Entry 4I3L (X-ray diffraction, 3.29 A resolution); this record covers chains A and B.

[Chain A (and B)]
Name: Isocitrate dehydrogenase [NADP] cytoplasmic
Source organism: Homo sapiens
Notes: EC 1.1.1.42; chain B of this document is another copy of the same molecule, construct and numbering; everything in this record applies to it too
UniProtKB: O75874 (IDHC_HUMAN); residue numbers follow UniProt; this construct covers 1-414
Chain sequence (414 residues; row label = number of the first residue in the row):
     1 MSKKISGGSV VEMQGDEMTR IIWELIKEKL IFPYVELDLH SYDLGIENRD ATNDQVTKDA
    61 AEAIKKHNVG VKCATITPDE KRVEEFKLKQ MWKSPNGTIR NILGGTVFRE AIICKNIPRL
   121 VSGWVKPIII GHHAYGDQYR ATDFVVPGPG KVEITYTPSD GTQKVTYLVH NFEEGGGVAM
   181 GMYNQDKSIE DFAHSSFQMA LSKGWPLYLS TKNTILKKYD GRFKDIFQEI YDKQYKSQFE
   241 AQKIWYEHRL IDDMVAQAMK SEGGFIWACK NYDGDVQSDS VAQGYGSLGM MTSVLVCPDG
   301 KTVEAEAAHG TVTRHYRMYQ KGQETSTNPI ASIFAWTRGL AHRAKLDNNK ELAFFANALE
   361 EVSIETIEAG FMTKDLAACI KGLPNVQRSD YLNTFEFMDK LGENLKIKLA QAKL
Not modelled in the structure: 1-3, 117-126, 134-140, 256-263, 272-287, 412-414 (chain B: 1-3, 119-126, 134-140, 211-215, 236-241, 255-261, 270-286, 412-414)
Differences from the reference sequence: engineered mutation His132 (Arg in O75874)
Residues lining bound ligands:
  - 6-benzyl-1-hydroxy-4-methylpyridin-2(1H)-one (1BZ): Thr77, Ser94, Asn96, Gly97, Arg100, Arg109
  - NADPH (NDP; NADPH dihydro-nicotinamide-adenine-dinucleotide phosphate): Lys72, Ala74, Thr75, Ile76, Thr77, Arg82, Asn96, Leu288, Gly289, Glu306, Ala307, Ala308, His309, Gly310, Thr311, Val312, Thr313, Arg314, His315, Ser326, Thr327, Asn328, Asp375
UniProt features mapped onto this chain:
  - binding site (NADP(+)): Thr75 to Thr77, Arg82, Lys260, Gly310 to His315, Asn328
  - binding site (substrate): Thr77, Ser94 to Arg100, Arg109, Lys212
  - binding site (Mn(2+)): Asp252, Asp275, Asp279
  - site (Critical for catalysis): Tyr139, Lys212
  - modified residue: Ser2 (N-acetylserine), Tyr42 (Phosphotyrosine), Lys81 (N6-acetyllysine), Lys126 (N6-succinyllysine), Lys224 (N6-acetyllysine), Lys233 (N6-acetyllysine), Lys243 (N6-acetyllysine), Lys321 (N6-acetyllysine), Ser389 (Phosphoserine), Lys400 (N6-succinyllysine)
  - natural variant: His132 (R132H: In a glioma sample; this construct carries the variant)
From the paper describing this entry:
  - binding site for 6-benzyl-1-hydroxy-4-methylpyridin-2(1H)-one: Thr77, Ser94, Asn96, Arg100, Arg109
  - catalytic residues: Tyr139 (citing earlier work)
  - disease-associated variants - R132H: decreased catalytic activity on ICT (citing earlier work)

[How chain A and chain B interact]
Residue-residue contacts (105):
  Thr142(A) with Tyr167(B); Val169(B)
  Asp143(A) with Leu216(B); Lys217(B), hydrogen bond (side chain-backbone); Lys218(B)
  Phe144(A) with Ile154(B), hydrophobic; Tyr156(B), hydrophobic; Tyr167(B)
  Val145(A) with Lys218(B); Arg222(B)
  Val146(A) with Tyr156(B), hydrophobic; Arg222(B), hydrogen bond (backbone-side chain)
  Pro147(A) with Tyr156(B); Arg222(B)
  Gly148(A) with Tyr156(B), hydrogen bond (backbone-side chain)
  Pro149(A) with Tyr156(B), hydrogen bond (backbone-side chain); Pro158(B); Ser159(B), hydrogen bond (backbone-backbone)
  Gly150(A) with Thr157(B); Pro158(B); Ser159(B), hydrogen bond (backbone-side chain)
  Lys151(A) with Thr155(B); Tyr156(B); Thr157(B), hydrogen bond (backbone-backbone)
  Val152(A) with Thr155(B); Tyr156(B), hydrophobic
  Glu153(A) with Ile154(B); Thr155(B), hydrogen bond (backbone-backbone)
  Ile154(A) with Phe144(B), hydrophobic; Val152(B), hydrophobic; Glu153(B); Met180(B)
  Thr155(A) with Lys151(B); Val152(B); Glu153(B), hydrogen bond (backbone-backbone)
  Tyr156(A) with Val146(B), hydrophobic; Pro147(B); Gly148(B), hydrogen bond (side chain-backbone); Pro149(B), hydrogen bond (side chain-backbone); Lys151(B); Val152(B), hydrophobic
  Thr157(A) with Gly150(B); Lys151(B), hydrogen bond (backbone-backbone)
  Pro158(A) with Pro149(B)
  Ser159(A) with Pro149(B), hydrogen bond (backbone-backbone); Gly150(B)
  Tyr167(A) with Thr142(B); Phe144(B)
  Leu168(A) with Thr142(B), hydrogen bond (backbone-side chain)
  Val169(A) with Thr142(B); Gly181(B); Tyr183(B)
  His170(A) with Tyr183(B); Gln185(B)
  Phe172(A) with Tyr183(B), hydrophobic; Asn184(B); Gln185(B)
  Gly175(A) with Asp186(B)
  Gly176(A) with Gln185(B); Asp186(B), hydrogen bond (backbone-side chain)
  Gly177(A) with Asn184(B); Asp186(B), hydrogen bond (backbone-side chain); Arg222(B)
  Val178(A) with Tyr183(B); Asn184(B), hydrogen bond (backbone-backbone); Lys218(B); Tyr219(B); Arg222(B)
  Ala179(A) with Met182(B); Tyr219(B), hydrophobic
  Met180(A) with Ile154(B); Met180(B); Gly181(B); Met182(B), hydrogen bond (backbone-backbone); Leu216(B), hydrophobic; Tyr219(B), hydrophobic
  Gly181(A) with Ile154(B); Met180(B)
  Met182(A) with Val169(B); Ala179(B); Met180(B), hydrogen bond (backbone-backbone)
  Tyr183(A) with Val169(B); His170(B), hydrogen bond; Phe172(B), hydrophobic; Val178(B)
  Asn184(A) with Phe172(B); Gly177(B); Val178(B), hydrogen bond (backbone-backbone)
  Gln185(A) with His170(B), hydrogen bond; Glu174(B); Gly176(B)
  Asp186(A) with Gly176(B), hydrogen bond (backbone-backbone); Gly177(B), hydrogen bond (side chain-backbone)
  Lys187(A) with Glu174(B)
  Leu216(A) with Asp143(B)
  Lys217(A) with Asp143(B), hydrogen bond (backbone-side chain)
  Lys218(A) with Asp143(B), hydrogen bond (backbone-side chain); Phe144(B); Val145(B); Val178(B)
  Tyr219(A) with Asp143(B), hydrogen bond (backbone-side chain); Val178(B), hydrophobic; Ala179(B); Met180(B), hydrophobic
  Arg222(A) with Val178(B)
Interface residues without a listed pair, chain A (43 interface residues in all): Ala141, Ile215
Interface residues without a listed pair, chain B (40 interface residues in all): Leu168

[In short]
43 residues of chain A and 40 residues of chain B are in contact; the contacts include 27 hydrogen bonds.
Polar contacts include Asp143(A)-Lys217(B), Val146(A)-Arg222(B) and Gly148(A)-Tyr156(B). Ligands of chain A:
NADPH and 6-benzyl-1-hydroxy-4-methylpyridin-2(1H)-one. The paper reports the catalytic residue Tyr139(A);
R132H of chain A reduces catalytic activity on ICT.
Both chains are Isocitrate dehydrogenase [NADP] cytoplasmic (Homo sapiens). Entry 4I3L (Crystal structure of a
metabolic reductase with 6-benzyl-1-hydroxy-4-methylpyridin-2(1H)-one) was determined by X-ray diffraction
(same publication as 4I3K).
